Entry 7M8T (X-ray diffraction, 1.50 A resolution); this record covers chains A and B of the 3 polymer chains in the assembly.

== Chain A ==
Protein: HLA class I histocompatibility antigen, A alpha chain
From: Homo sapiens
UniProt: U5YJK1 (U5YJK1_HUMAN); residues 1-277 here correspond to UniProt positions 25-301 (UniProt number = residue number + 24)
Chain sequence (277 residues; each row starts with the number of its first residue):
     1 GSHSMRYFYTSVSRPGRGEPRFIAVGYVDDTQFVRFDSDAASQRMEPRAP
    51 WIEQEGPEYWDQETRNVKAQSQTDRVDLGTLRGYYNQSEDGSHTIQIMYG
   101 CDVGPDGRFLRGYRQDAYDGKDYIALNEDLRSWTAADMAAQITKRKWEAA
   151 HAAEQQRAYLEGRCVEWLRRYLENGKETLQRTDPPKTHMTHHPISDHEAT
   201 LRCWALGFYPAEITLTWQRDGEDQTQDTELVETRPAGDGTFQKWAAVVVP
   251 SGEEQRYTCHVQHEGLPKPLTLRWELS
Disordered / not traced: 277
Disulfides: Cys101-Cys164, Cys203-Cys259

== Chain B ==
Protein: Beta-2-microglobulin
From: Homo sapiens
UniProt: P61769 (B2MG_HUMAN); residues 1-99 here correspond to UniProt positions 21-119 (UniProt number = residue number + 20)
Chain sequence (100 residues; numbered 0 to 99; the number before each row is that of its first residue; numbering starts at 0):
     0 MIQRTPKIQVYSRHPAENGKSNFLNCYVSGFHPSDIEVDLLKNGERIEKV
    50 EHSDLSFSKDWSFYLLYYTEFTPTEKDEYACRVNHVTLSQPKIVKWDRDM
Disulfides: Cys25-Cys80
Construct notes: expression tag (0)
UniProt features mapped onto this chain:
  - modified residue: Gln2 (Pyrrolidone carboxylic acid)
  - glycosylation: Ile1 (N-linked (Glc) (glycation) isoleucine), Lys19 (N-linked (Glc) (glycation) lysine), Lys41 (N-linked (Glc) (glycation) lysine), Lys48 (N-linked (Glc) (glycation) lysine), Lys58 (N-linked (Glc) (glycation) lysine), Lys91 (N-linked (Glc) (glycation) lysine), Lys94 (N-linked (Glc) (glycation) lysine)

== Interface between chain A and chain B ==
Contacting residue pairs (53):
  Phe8(A) with Ser55(B); Phe56(B), hydrophobic
  Tyr9(A) with Phe56(B)
  Thr10(A) with Phe56(B); Phe62(B)
  Val12(A) with Ser33(B)
  Ile23(A) with Leu54(B)
  Val25(A) with Asp53(B); Leu54(B); Ser55(B)
  Tyr27(A) with Ser55(B); Tyr63(B)
  Gln32(A) with Asp53(B), hydrogen bond
  Arg35(A) with Asp53(B), salt bridge
  Gln87(A) with Met0(B)
  Gln96(A) with His31(B), hydrogen bond; Phe56(B); Trp60(B), hydrogen bond (side chain-backbone); Phe62(B)
  Ile97(A) with Phe56(B)
  Gln115(A) with Trp60(B)
  Asp116(A) with Trp60(B)
  Ala117(A) with Trp60(B), hydrophobic
  Asp119(A) with Ile1(B); His31(B)
  Gly120(A) with Ile1(B); His31(B), hydrogen bond (backbone-side chain); Trp60(B)
  Lys121(A) with Ile1(B)
  Asp122(A) with Trp60(B), hydrogen bond
  Thr190(A) with Asp98(B), hydrogen bond
  His192(A) with Asp98(B), salt bridge
  Arg202(A) with Asp98(B), salt bridge
  Trp204(A) with Asp98(B), hydrogen bond; Met99(B)
  Leu206(A) with Pro14(B), hydrophobic
  Val231(A) with Gln8(B)
  Glu232(A) with Lys6(B), salt bridge; Gln8(B), hydrogen bond (backbone-side chain); Ser28(B), hydrogen bond
  Arg234(A) with Gln8(B), hydrogen bond; Tyr10(B); Met99(B), hydrogen bond (side chain-backbone)
  Pro235(A) with Tyr10(B), hydrogen bond (backbone-side chain); Asn24(B); Tyr26(B)
  Ala236(A) with Arg12(B), hydrogen bond (backbone-side chain); Asn24(B), hydrogen bond (backbone-side chain)
  Gly237(A) with Arg12(B), hydrogen bond (backbone-side chain)
  Gln242(A) with Tyr10(B); Ser11(B), hydrogen bond (side chain-backbone); Arg12(B), hydrogen bond (side chain-backbone)
  Trp244(A) with Met99(B), hydrogen bond (side chain-backbone)
Also at the interface, not in a pair above, chain A (39 interface residues in all): Arg14, Arg21, Arg48, Thr94, Met98, Thr233, Asp238
Also at the interface, not in a pair above, chain B (26 interface residues in all): His13, Asp34, Asp59, Leu65

== In short ==
39 residues of chain A face 26 of chain B across their interface, with 18 hydrogen bonds and 4 salt bridges.
Polar pairs include Arg35(A)-Asp53(B), His192(A)-Asp98(B) and Arg202(A)-Asp98(B).
Here chain A is HLA class I histocompatibility antigen, A alpha chain and chain B is Beta-2-microglobulin,
both from Homo sapiens. Entry 7M8T (Crystal Structure of HLA-A*11:01 in complex with NSASFSTFK, an 9-mer
epitope from SARS-CoV-2 spike (S370-378)) was determined by X-ray diffraction (same publication as 7M8S and
7M8U).
